Entry 8P5E (electron microscopy, 3.90 A resolution); this record covers chains 3 and A of the 15 polymer chains in the assembly.

# Chain 3
Molecule: DNA replication licensing factor MCM3
From: Saccharomyces cerevisiae
Notes: EC 3.6.4.12
UniProtKB: P24279 (MCM3_YEAST); residues 1-971 here = UniProt positions 1-971
Amino-acid sequence (1006 residues; row label = number of the first residue in the row; numbers below 1 keep their minus sign (Met-34 is residue -34)):
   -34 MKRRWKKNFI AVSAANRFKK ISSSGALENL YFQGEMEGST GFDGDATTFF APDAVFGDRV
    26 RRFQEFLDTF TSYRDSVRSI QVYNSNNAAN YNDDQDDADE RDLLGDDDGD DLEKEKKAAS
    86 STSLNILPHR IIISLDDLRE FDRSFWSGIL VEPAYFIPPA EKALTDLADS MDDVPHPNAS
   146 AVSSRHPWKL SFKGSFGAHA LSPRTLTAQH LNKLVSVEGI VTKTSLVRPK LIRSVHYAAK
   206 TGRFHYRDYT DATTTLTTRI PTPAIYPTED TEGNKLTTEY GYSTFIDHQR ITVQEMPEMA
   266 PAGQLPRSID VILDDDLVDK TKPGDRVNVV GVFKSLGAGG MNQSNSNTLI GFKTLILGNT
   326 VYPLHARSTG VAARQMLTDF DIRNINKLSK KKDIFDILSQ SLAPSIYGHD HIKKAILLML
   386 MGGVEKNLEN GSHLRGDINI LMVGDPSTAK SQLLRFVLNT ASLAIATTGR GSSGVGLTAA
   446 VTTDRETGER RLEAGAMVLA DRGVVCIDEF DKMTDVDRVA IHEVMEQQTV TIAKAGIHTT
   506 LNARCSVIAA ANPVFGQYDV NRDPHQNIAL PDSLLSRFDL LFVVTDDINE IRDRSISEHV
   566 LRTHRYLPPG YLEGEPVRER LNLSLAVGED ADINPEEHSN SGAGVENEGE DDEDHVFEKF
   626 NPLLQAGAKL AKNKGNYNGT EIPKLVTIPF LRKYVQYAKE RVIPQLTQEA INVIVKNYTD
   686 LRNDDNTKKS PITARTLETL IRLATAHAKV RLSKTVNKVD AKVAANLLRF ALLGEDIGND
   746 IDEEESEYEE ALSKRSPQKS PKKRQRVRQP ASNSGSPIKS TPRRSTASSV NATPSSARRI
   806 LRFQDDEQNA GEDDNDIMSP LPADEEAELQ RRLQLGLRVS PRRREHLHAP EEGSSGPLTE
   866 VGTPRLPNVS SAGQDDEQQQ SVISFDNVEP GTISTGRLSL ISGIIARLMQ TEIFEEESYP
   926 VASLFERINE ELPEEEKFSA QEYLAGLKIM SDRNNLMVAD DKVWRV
Disordered / not traced: -34 to 17, 57-88, 332-338, 595-629, 741-971
Differences from the reference sequence: initiating methionine (-34); expression tag (-33 to 0)
Swiss-Prot annotation at these positions:
  - motif: Ser541 to Asp544 (Arginine finger)
  - binding site (ATP): Gly409 to Ser416
  - modified residue: Ser761 (Phosphoserine), Ser777 (Phosphoserine), Ser781 (Phosphoserine), Thr868 (Phosphothreonine)
  - mutagenesis: Lys415 (K415A: No effect on MCM2-7 complex helicase activity. Loss of MCM2-7 complex helicase activity; when associated with MCM5 A-422. Reduces MCM2-7 complex helicase activity ...)
Small-molecule neighbours:
  - ATP (adenosine-5'-triphosphate), molecule 1: Ser370, Ile371, Tyr372, Pro411, Ser412, Thr413, Ala414, Lys415, Ser416, Gln417, Asn517, Ile561, Val565
  - ATP, molecule 2: Glu491, Arg542, Ala699, Arg700, Glu703

# Chain A
Molecule: 19-nt DNA strand
Sequence (19 nucleotides; each row starts with the number of its first residue):
    10 AAAAAAAAAA AAAAAAAAA

# Interface between chain 3 and chain A
Pairs across the interface (7):
  Ser438(3) - DA18(A)  hydrogen bond to the phosphate
  Val440(3) - DA18(A)  phosphate contact
  Ala445(3) - DA17(A)  phosphate contact
  Val446(3) - DA16(A)  phosphate contact
  Val446(3) - DA17(A)  hydrogen bond to the phosphate
  Lys499(3) - DA17(A)  salt bridge to the phosphate
  Ala500(3) - DA16(A)  phosphate contact
Interface residues without a listed pair, chain A (4 interface residues in all): DA15

# In short
Chain 3 and chain A form an interface of 6 and 4 residues respectively; the contacts include 2 hydrogen bonds
and 1 salt bridge. Among the polar pairs are Ser438(3)-DA18(A), Val446(3)-DA17(A) and Lys499(3)-DA17(A).
Ligands of chain 3: ATP.
Here chain 3 is DNA replication licensing factor MCM3 (Saccharomyces cerevisiae) and chain A is a 19-nt DNA
strand. Entry 8P5E (S. cerevisiae nexus-sCMGE after DNA replication initiation) was determined by electron
microscopy, deposited together with 8P62 and 8P63.
